Entry 7JJO (electron microscopy, 2.60 A resolution); this record covers chains N and A of the 5 polymer chains in the assembly.

[Chain N]
Molecule: Nanobody 35
From: Lama glama
Notes: antibody fragment or engineered binder
Sequence (138 residues; numbered 1 to 138; the number before each row is that of its first residue):
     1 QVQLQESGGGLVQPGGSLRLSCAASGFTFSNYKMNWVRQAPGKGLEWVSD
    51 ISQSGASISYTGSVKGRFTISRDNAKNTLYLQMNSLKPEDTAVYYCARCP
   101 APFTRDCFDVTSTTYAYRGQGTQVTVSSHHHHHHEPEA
Disordered / not traced: 129-138
Disulfide bonds: Cys22-Cys96, Cys99-Cys107

[Chain A]
Molecule: Guanine nucleotide-binding protein G(s) subunit alpha isoforms short
From: Bos taurus
Reference sequence: P04896 (GNAS2_BOVIN), isoform P04896-2; residue numbers follow UniProt; this construct covers 1-380
Sequence (384 residues; row label = number of the first residue in the row; numbers below 1 keep their minus sign (Gly-3 is residue -3)):
    -3 GPLAMGCLGNSKTEDQRNEEKGQREANKKIEKQLQKDKQVYRATHRLLLL
    47 GAGESGKSTIVKQMRILHVNGFNGDSEKATKVQDIKNNLKEAIETIVAAM
    97 SNLVPPVELANPENQFRVDYILSVMNVPDFDFPPEFYEHAKALWEDEGVR
   147 ACYERSNEYQLIDCAQYFLDKIDVIKQDDYVPSDQDLLRCRVLTSGIFET
   197 KFQVDKVNFHMFDVGGQRDERRKWIQCFNDVTAIIFVVASSSYNMVIRED
   247 NQTNRLQEALNLFKSIWNNRWLRTISVILFLNKQDLLAEKVLAGKSKIED
   297 YFPEFARYTTPEDATPEPGEDPRVTRAKYFIRDEFLRISTASGDGRHYCY
   347 PHFTCAVDTENIRRVFNDCRDIIQRMHLRQYELL
Disordered / not traced: -3 to 14, 48-190, 239-246, 289-292, 308-316, 351-352
Differences from the reference sequence: expression tag (-3 to 0); conflict Gly18 (Ala in P04896), Ser72 (Gly in P04896)
UniProt features mapped onto this chain:
  - region: Arg42 to Thr55 (G1 motif)
  - binding site (GTP): Gly47 to Thr55
  - binding site (Mg(2+)): Ser54
  - lipidation: Gly2 (N-palmitoyl glycine), Cys3 (S-palmitoyl cysteine)
Reported in the primary citation:
  - conformationally variable residues (domain motion, helix shift, order/disorder transition): Glu50, Ser51, Gly52, Lys53, Ser54, Gln59, Leu184, Arg185, Thr190, Ala352, Thr355, Phe362, His373, Leu374 to Gln376, Glu378 to Leu380

[How chain N and chain A interact]
Residue-residue contacts - 30 pairs, chain N then chain A:
  Gly42(N) with Asn247(A)
  Lys43(N) with Asn247(A); Gln248(A), hydrogen bond (side chain-backbone)
  Glu46(N) with Asn250(A)
  Trp47(N) with Gln253(A); Asn257(A)
  Gly62(N) with Phe298(A); Pro299(A)
  Ser63(N) with Asp296(A)
  Lys65(N) with Glu300(A), salt bridge
  Pro100(N) with Arg218(A)
  Arg105(N) with Asn264(A), hydrogen bond; Ser338(A), hydrogen bond
  Asp106(N) with Ser261(A); Asn264(A); Asn265(A)
  Cys107(N) with Ser261(A)
  Phe108(N) with Arg218(A); Leu258(A), hydrophobic; Ser261(A); Ile262(A), hydrophobic
  Asp109(N) with Asp215(A); Glu216(A); Arg217(A), hydrogen bond (side chain-backbone); Arg218(A), salt bridge
  Ser112(N) with Asp215(A), hydrogen bond (side chain-backbone); Glu216(A)
  Thr114(N) with Arg214(A); Glu216(A)
  Tyr115(N) with Arg218(A)
Also at the interface, not in a pair above, chain N (19 interface residues in all): Ser59, Thr61, Tyr117
Also at the interface, not in a pair above, chain A (24 interface residues in all): Thr249, Lys260, Arg266, Tyr297

[Summary]
Chain N and chain A form an interface of 19 and 24 residues respectively, with 5 hydrogen bonds and 2 salt
bridges. Among the polar pairs are Lys65(N)-Glu300(A), Asp109(N)-Arg218(A) and Lys43(N)-Gln248(A). From
UniProt: 9 GTP-binding residues and Mg2+-binding residue Ser54(A) on chain A. The paper reports conformational
variability at Glu50(A), Ser51(A) and Gly52(A) among others.
Chain N is Nanobody 35 (Lama glama) and chain A is Guanine nucleotide-binding protein G(s) subunit alpha
isoforms short (Bos taurus); the structure, Structural Basis of the Activation of Heterotrimeric Gs-protein by
Isoproterenol-bound Beta1-Adrenergic Receptor, was determined by electron microscopy.
